Entry 3C01 (X-ray diffraction, 2.60 A resolution); this record covers chains A and E.

== Chain A ==
Name: Surface presentation of antigens protein spaS
From: Salmonella typhimurium
UniProtKB: P40702 (SPAS_SALTY); numbering as in UniProt (aligned over 211-258)
Chain sequence (48 residues; row label = number of the first residue in the row):
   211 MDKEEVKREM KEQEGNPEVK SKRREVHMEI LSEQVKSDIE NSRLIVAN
Disordered / not traced: 211-238

== Chain E ==
Name: Surface presentation of antigens protein spaS
From: Salmonella typhimurium
UniProtKB: P40702 (SPAS_SALTY); residue numbers follow UniProt; this construct covers 259-356
Chain sequence (98 residues; numbered 259 to 356; the number before each row is that of its first residue):
   259 PTHITIGIYF KPELMPIPMI SVYETNQRAL AVRAYAEKVG VPVIVDIKLA RSLFKTHRRY
   319 DLVSLEEIDE VLRLLVWLEE VENAGKDVIQ PQENEVRH
Disordered / not traced: 347-356
Residues lining bound ligands: cysteine (CYS): Val301, Ile302, Val303

== Chain A / chain E interface ==
Contacting residue pairs - 55 pairs, chain A then chain E:
  Ile240(A) with Arg286(E); Ala289(E), hydrophobic
  Leu241(A) with Arg286(E); Ala289(E); Val290(E), hydrophobic; Tyr293(E), hydrophobic
  Gln244(A) with Tyr318(E)
  Val245(A) with Glu282(E)
  Lys246(A) with Tyr293(E)
  Asp248(A) with Ser279(E); Tyr318(E), hydrogen bond
  Ile249(A) with Val280(E), hydrophobic; Val290(E), hydrophobic; Tyr293(E), hydrophobic; Ala294(E), hydrophobic; Val299(E)
  Glu250(A) with Tyr293(E), hydrogen bond
  Asn251(A) with Tyr267(E); Lys269(E), hydrogen bond
  Ser252(A) with Ile266(E); Ser279(E), hydrogen bond; Val280(E)
  Arg253(A) with Ile266(E), hydrogen bond (backbone-backbone); Pro300(E); Leu336(E); Glu337(E); Glu340(E), salt bridge
  Leu254(A) with Gly265(E); Ile266(E), hydrogen bond (backbone-backbone); Pro300(E); Ile302(E), hydrophobic; Leu333(E), hydrophobic
  Ile255(A) with Thr263(E); Ile264(E); Gly265(E); Pro300(E), hydrogen bond (backbone-backbone); Val301(E); Ile302(E), hydrogen bond (backbone-backbone)
  Val256(A) with Thr263(E); Ile264(E), hydrogen bond (backbone-backbone); Ile302(E); Asp304(E); Ala308(E); Leu332(E), hydrophobic
  Ala257(A) with Ile262(E); Ile302(E), hydrogen bond (backbone-backbone); Val303(E); Asp304(E), hydrogen bond (backbone-backbone); Ala308(E)
  Asn258(A) with Thr260(E), hydrogen bond (side chain-backbone); His261(E); Ile262(E), hydrogen bond (side chain-backbone); Val303(E); Ala308(E); Arg309(E)
Interface residues without a listed pair, chain E (35 interface residues in all): Phe268, Val297, Ile305, Leu307

== Overview ==
The interface between chain A and chain E involves 16 residues on one side and 35 on the other, with 13
hydrogen bonds and 1 salt bridge. Among the polar pairs are Arg253(A)-Glu340(E), Asp248(A)-Tyr318(E) and
Glu250(A)-Tyr293(E). Chain E binds cysteine.
Here chain A is Surface presentation of antigens protein spaS and chain E is Surface presentation of antigens
protein spaS, both from Salmonella typhimurium. Entry 3C01 (Crystal structural of native SpaS C-terminal
domain) was determined by X-ray diffraction, deposited together with 3BZL, 3BZO, 3BZV, 3BZX, 3BZY, 3BZZ and
3C00.
